Entry 4UU1 (X-ray diffraction, 2.80 A resolution); this record covers chain A.

Chain A:
Name: Sarcoplasmic endoplasmic reticulum calcium atpase
From: Oryctolagus cuniculus
Notes: EC 3.6.3.8
Reference sequence: B6CAM1 (B6CAM1_RABIT); numbering as in UniProt (aligned over 1-994)
Amino-acid sequence (995 residues; each row starts with the number of its first residue; numbering starts at 0):
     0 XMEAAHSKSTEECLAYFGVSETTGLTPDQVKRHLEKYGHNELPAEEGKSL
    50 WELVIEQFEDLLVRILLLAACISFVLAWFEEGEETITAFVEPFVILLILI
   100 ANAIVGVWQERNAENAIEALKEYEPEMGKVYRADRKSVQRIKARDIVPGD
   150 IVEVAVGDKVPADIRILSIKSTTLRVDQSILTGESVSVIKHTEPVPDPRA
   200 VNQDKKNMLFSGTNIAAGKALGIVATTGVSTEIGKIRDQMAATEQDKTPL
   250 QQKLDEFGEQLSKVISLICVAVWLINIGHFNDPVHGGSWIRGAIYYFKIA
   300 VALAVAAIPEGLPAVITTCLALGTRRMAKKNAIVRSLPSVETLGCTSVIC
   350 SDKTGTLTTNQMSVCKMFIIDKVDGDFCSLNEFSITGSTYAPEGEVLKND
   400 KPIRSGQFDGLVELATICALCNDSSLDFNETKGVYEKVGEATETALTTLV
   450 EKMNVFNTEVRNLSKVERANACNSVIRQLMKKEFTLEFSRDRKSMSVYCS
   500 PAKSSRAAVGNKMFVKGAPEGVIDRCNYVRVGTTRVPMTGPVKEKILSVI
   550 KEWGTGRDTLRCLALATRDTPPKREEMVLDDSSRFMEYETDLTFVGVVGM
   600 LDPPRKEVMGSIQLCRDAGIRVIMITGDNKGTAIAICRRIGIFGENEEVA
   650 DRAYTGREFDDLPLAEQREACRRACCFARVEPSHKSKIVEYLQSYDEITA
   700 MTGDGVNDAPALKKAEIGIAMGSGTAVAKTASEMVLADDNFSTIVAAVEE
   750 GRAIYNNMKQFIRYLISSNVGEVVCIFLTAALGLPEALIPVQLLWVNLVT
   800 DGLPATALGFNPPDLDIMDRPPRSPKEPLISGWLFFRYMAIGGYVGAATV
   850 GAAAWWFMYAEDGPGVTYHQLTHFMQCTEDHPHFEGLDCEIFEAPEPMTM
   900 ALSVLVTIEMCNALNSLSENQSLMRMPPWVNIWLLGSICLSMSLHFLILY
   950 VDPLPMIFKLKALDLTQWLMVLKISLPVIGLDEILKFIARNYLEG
Differences from the reference sequence: acetylation (0)
Modified residues: ACE (acetyl group) at position 0
Disulfides: Cys876-Cys888
Bound ions: K+: Gln244, Leu711, Lys712, Ala714, Glu732
Residues lining bound ligands:
  - AMP-PCP (ACP; phosphomethylphosphonic acid adenylate ester): Thr353, Glu439, Thr441, Glu442, Phe487, Arg489, Ser493, Met494, Lys515, Gly516, Ala517, Pro518, Arg560, Cys561, Leu562, Thr625, Gly626, Arg678
  - thapsigargin (TG1; octanoic acid [3S-[3alpha, 3abeta, 4alpha, 6beta, 6abeta, 7beta, 8alpha(Z), 9balpha]]-6-(acetyloxy)-2,3,-3a,4,5,6,6a,7,8,9b-decahydro-3,3a-dihydroxy-3,6,9-trimethyl-8-[(2-methyl-1-oxo-2-butenyl)ox y]-2-oxo-4-(1-oxobutoxy)-azuleno[4,5-b]furan-7-yl ester): Leu253, Glu255, Phe256, Gln259, Leu260, Val263, Ile267, Ala306, Ile761, Ile765, Asn768, Val769, Val772, Val773, Leu828, Ile829, Phe834, Tyr837, Met838

Summary:
Ligands of chain A: thapsigargin and AMP-PCP. Gln244, Leu711, Lys712, Ala714 and Glu732 coordinate K+.
Chain A is Sarcoplasmic endoplasmic reticulum calcium atpase (Oryctolagus cuniculus); the structure, Crystal
structure of (sr) calcium-atpase E2(TG) in the presence of dopc, was determined by X-ray diffraction (same
publication as 4UU0).
